2BDJ - chain A; structure by X-ray diffraction, 2.50 A resolution.

[Chain A]
Molecule: Proto-oncogene tyrosine-protein kinase Src
From: Homo sapiens
Notes: EC 2.7.1.112; fragment: kinase domain
Reference sequence: P12931 (SRC_HUMAN); residues 255-533 here correspond to UniProt positions 257-535 (UniProt number = residue number + 2)
Amino-acid sequence (279 residues; each row starts with the number of its first residue):
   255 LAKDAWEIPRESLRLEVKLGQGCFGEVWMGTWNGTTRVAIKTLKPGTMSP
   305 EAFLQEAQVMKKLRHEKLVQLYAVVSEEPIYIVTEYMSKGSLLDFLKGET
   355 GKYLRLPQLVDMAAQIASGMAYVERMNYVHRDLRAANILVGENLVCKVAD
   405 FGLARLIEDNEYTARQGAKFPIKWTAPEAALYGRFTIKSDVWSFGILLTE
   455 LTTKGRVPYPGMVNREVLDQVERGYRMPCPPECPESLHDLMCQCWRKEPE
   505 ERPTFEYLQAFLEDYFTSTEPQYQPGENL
Unresolved in the structure: 255-256, 413-423, 522-533
Ligand contacts: HET (3-[2-(2-cyclopentyl-6-{[4-(dimethylphosphoryl)phenyl]amino}-9H-purin-9-yl)ethyl]phenol): L273, G274, Q275, V281, A293, K295, E310, M314, V323, I336, T338, E339, Y340, M341, S342, K343, G344, S345, L393, A403, D404, F405

[In short]
Ligands of chain A: compound HET.
Chain A is Proto-oncogene tyrosine-protein kinase Src (Homo sapiens); the structure, Src kinase in complex
with inhibitor AP23464, was determined by X-ray diffraction, deposited together with 2BDF.
